7EH0 - chains C and D of the 9 polymer chains in the assembly; structure by X-ray diffraction, 2.81 A resolution.

# Chain C
Protein: DNA-directed RNA polymerase subunit beta
Organism: Thermus thermophilus HB8
Notes: EC 2.7.7.6
Reference sequence: Q8RQE9 (RPOB_THET8); residues 1-1119 here = UniProt positions 1-1119
Chain sequence (1119 residues; row label = number of the first residue in the row):
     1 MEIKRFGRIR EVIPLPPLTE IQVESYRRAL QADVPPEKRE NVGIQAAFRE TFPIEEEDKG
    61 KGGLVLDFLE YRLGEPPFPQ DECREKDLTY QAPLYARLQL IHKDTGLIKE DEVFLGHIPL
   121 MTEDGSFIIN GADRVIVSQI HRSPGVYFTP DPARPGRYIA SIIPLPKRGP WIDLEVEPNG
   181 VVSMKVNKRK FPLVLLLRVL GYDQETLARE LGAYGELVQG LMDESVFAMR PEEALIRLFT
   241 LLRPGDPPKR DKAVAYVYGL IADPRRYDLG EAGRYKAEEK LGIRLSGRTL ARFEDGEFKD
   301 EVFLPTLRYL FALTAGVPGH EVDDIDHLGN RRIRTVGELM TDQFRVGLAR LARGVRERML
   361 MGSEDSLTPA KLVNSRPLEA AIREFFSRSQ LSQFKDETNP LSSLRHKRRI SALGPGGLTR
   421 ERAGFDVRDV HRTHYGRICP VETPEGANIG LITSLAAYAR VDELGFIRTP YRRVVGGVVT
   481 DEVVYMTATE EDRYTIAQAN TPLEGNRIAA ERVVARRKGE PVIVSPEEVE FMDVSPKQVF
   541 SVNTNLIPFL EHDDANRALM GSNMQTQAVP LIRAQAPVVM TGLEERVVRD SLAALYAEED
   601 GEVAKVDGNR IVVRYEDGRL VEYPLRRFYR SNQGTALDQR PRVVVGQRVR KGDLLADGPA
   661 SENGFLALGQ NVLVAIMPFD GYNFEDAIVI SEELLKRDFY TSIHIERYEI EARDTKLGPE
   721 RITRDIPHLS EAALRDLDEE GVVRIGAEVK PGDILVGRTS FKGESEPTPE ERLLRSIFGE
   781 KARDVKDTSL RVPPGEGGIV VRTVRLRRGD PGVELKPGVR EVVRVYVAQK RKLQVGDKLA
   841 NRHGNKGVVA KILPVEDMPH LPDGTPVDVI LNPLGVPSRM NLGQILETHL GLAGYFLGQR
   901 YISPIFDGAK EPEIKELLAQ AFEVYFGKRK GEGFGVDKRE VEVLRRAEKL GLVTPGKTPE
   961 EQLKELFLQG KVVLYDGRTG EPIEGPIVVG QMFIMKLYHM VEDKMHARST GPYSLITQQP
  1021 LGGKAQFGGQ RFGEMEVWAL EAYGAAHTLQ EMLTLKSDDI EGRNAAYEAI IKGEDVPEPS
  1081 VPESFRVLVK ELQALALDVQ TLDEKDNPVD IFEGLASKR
Unresolved in the structure: 57-62, 1119

# Chain D
Protein: DNA-directed RNA polymerase subunit beta'
Organism: Thermus thermophilus HB8
Notes: EC 2.7.7.6
Reference sequence: Q8RQE8 (RPOC_THET8); numbering as in UniProt (aligned over 1-1524)
Chain sequence (1524 residues; each row starts with the number of its first residue):
     1 MKKEVRKVRI ALASPEKIRS WSYGEVEKPE TINYRTLKPE RDGLFDERIF GPIKDYECAC
    61 GKYKRQRFEG KVCERCGVEV TKSIVRRYRM GHIELATPAA HIWFVKDVPS KIGTLLDLSA
   121 TELEQVLYFS KYIVLDPKGA ILNGVPVEKR QLLTDEEYRE LRYGKQETYP LPPGVDALVK
   181 DGEEVVKGQE LAPGVVSRLD GVALYRFPRR VRVEYVKKER AGLRLPLAAW VEKEAYKPGE
   241 ILAELPEPYL FRAEEEGVVE LKELEEGAFL VLRREDEPVA TYFLPVGMTP LVVHGEIVEK
   301 GQPLAEAKGL LRMPRQVRAA QVEAEEEGET VYLTLFLEWT EPKDYRVQPH MNVVVPEGAR
   361 VEAGDKIVAA IDPEEEVIAE AEGVVHLHEP ASILVVKARV YPFEDDVEVS TGDRVAPGDV
   421 LADGGKVKSD VYGRVEVDLV RNVVRVVESY DIDARMGAEA IQQLLKELDL EALEKELLEE
   481 MKHPSRARRA KARKRLEVVR AFLDSGNRPE WMILEAVPVL PPDLRPMVQV DGGRFATSDL
   541 NDLYRRLINR NNRLKKLLAQ GAPEIIIRNE KRMLQEAVDA LLDNGRRGAP VTNPGSDRPL
   601 RSLTDILSGK QGRFRQNLLG KRVDYSGRSV IVVGPQLKLH QCGLPKRMAL ELFKPFLLKK
   661 MEEKGIAPNV KAARRMLERQ RDIKDEVWDA LEEVIHGKVV LLNRAPTLHR LGIQAFQPVL
   721 VEGQSIQLHP LVCEAFNADF DGDQMAVHVP LSSFAQAEAR IQMLSAHNLL SPASGEPLAK
   781 PSRDIILGLY YITQVRKEKK GAGLEFATPE EALAAHERGE VALNAPIKVA GRETSVGRLK
   841 YVFANPDEAL LAVAHGIVDL QDVVTVRYMG KRLETSPGRI LFARIVAEAV EDEKVAWELI
   901 QLDVPQEKNS LKDLVYQAFL RLGMEKTARL LDALKYYGFT FSTTSGITIG IDDAVIPEEK
   961 KQYLEEADRK LLQIEQAYEM GFLTDRERYD QILQLWTETT EKVTQAVFKN FEENYPFNPL
  1021 YVMAQSGARG NPQQIRQLCG LRGLMQKPSG ETFEVPVRSS FREGLTVLEY FISSHGARKG
  1081 GADTALRTAD SGYLTRKLVD VTHEIVVREA DCGTTNYISV PLFQPDEVTR SLRLRKRADI
  1141 EAGLYGRVLA REVEVLGVRL EEGRYLSMDD VHLLIKAAEA GEIQEVPVRS PLTCQTRYGV
  1201 CQKCYGYDLS MARPVSIGEA VGIVAAQSIG EPGTQLTMRT FHTGGVAGAA DITQGLPRVI
  1261 ELFEARRPKA KAVISEIDGV VRIEETEEKL SVFVESEGFS KEYKLPKEAR LLVKDGDYVE
  1321 AGQPLTRGAI DPHQLLEAKG PEAVERYLVE EIQKVYRAQG VKLHDKHIEI VVRQMMKYVE
  1381 VTDPGDSRLL EGQVLEKWDV EALNERLIAE GKTPVAWKPL LMGVTKSALS TKSWLSAASF
  1441 QNTTHVLTEA AIAGKKDELI GLKENVILGR LIPAGTGSDF VRFTQVVDQK TLKAIEEARK
  1501 EAVEAKERPA ARRGVKREQP GKQA
Unresolved in the structure: 1-2, 1238-1251, 1503-1524

# Chain C / chain D interface
Residue-residue contacts - 394 pairs, chain C then chain D:
  Phe-425(C) / Lys-1079(D)
  Phe-425(C) / Asp-1083(D)
  Phe-425(C) / Leu-1086(D)  hydrophobic
  Arg-428(C) / Arg-1078(D)  hydrogen bond (backbone-side chain)
  Arg-428(C) / Leu-1086(D)
  Asp-429(C) / Arg-1078(D)
  Asp-429(C) / Lys-1079(D)  salt bridge
  Val-430(C) / Pro-1048(D)
  Val-430(C) / Ser-1074(D)
  Val-430(C) / His-1075(D)  hydrogen bond (backbone-side chain)
  Val-430(C) / Arg-1078(D)
  His-431(C) / Phe-1071(D)
  His-431(C) / His-1075(D)
  Arg-432(C) / Phe-1071(D)
  Arg-432(C) / His-1075(D)
  Tyr-435(C) / Val-1067(D)
  Tyr-435(C) / Phe-1071(D)
  Pro-440(C) / Ser-1074(D)
  Pro-440(C) / Arg-1078(D)  hydrogen bond (backbone-side chain)
  Thr-443(C) / Arg-1078(D)
  Gly-446(C) / Ala-1085(D)
  Ile-449(C) / Arg-1078(D)
  Ile-449(C) / Gly-1081(D)
  Ile-449(C) / Ala-1082(D)
  Ile-449(C) / Ala-1085(D)  hydrophobic
  Gly-450(C) / Arg-1078(D)
  Gln-498(C) / Val-1067(D)
  Gln-498(C) / Leu-1068(D)
  Val-514(C) / Leu-1068(D)  hydrophobic
  Glu-520(C) / Lys-1047(D)  salt bridge
  Glu-520(C) / Phe-1053(D)
  Pro-521(C) / Leu-1068(D)  hydrophobic
  Pro-536(C) / Val-1067(D)  hydrophobic
  Val-539(C) / Val-1067(D)  hydrophobic
  Phe-540(C) / Tyr-1070(D)  hydrophobic
  Leu-550(C) / Tyr-1070(D)
  Glu-551(C) / Gly-1064(D)
  Glu-551(C) / Leu-1065(D)  hydrogen bond (backbone-backbone)
  His-552(C) / Phe-1061(D)  hydrogen bond (side chain-backbone)
  His-552(C) / Arg-1062(D)  hydrogen bond (side chain-backbone)
  His-552(C) / Glu-1063(D)
  His-552(C) / Gly-1064(D)
  Asp-553(C) / Phe-1061(D)
  Asp-553(C) / Tyr-1070(D)  hydrogen bond (backbone-side chain)
  Asp-554(C) / Arg-1042(D)  salt bridge
  Asp-554(C) / Phe-1061(D)
  Ala-555(C) / Tyr-1070(D)
  Ala-558(C) / Tyr-1070(D)
  Ile-676(C) / Ile-947(D)
  Ile-676(C) / Thr-948(D)  hydrogen bond (backbone-side chain)
  Met-677(C) / Thr-943(D)
  Met-677(C) / Ile-947(D)
  Pro-678(C) / Asp-784(D)
  Pro-678(C) / Ser-942(D)
  Pro-678(C) / Thr-943(D)
  Pro-678(C) / Ile-947(D)
  Phe-679(C) / Thr-943(D)
  Asp-680(C) / Pro-635(D)
  Asp-680(C) / Phe-939(D)
  Asp-680(C) / Thr-940(D)
  Asp-680(C) / Thr-943(D)  hydrogen bond (backbone-side chain)
  Gly-681(C) / Val-633(D)
  Gly-681(C) / Pro-635(D)
  Gly-681(C) / Phe-939(D)
  Tyr-682(C) / Val-633(D)
  Tyr-682(C) / Pro-635(D)
  Tyr-682(C) / Gln-636(D)
  Phe-684(C) / Pro-730(D)  hydrophobic
  Phe-684(C) / Cys-733(D)  hydrophobic
  Phe-684(C) / Phe-740(D)
  Phe-684(C) / Ser-782(D)
  Phe-684(C) / Asp-784(D)
  Phe-684(C) / Phe-939(D)  hydrophobic
  Glu-685(C) / Asp-739(D)
  Glu-685(C) / Phe-740(D)  hydrogen bond (backbone-backbone)
  Glu-685(C) / Arg-783(D)  salt bridge
  Glu-685(C) / Arg-1029(D)  salt bridge
  Asp-686(C) / Phe-740(D)
  Ala-687(C) / Val-633(D)  hydrophobic
  Ala-687(C) / Phe-740(D)  hydrophobic
  Arg-713(C) / Gln-529(D)
  Arg-713(C) / Gly-532(D)
  Arg-713(C) / Gly-533(D)
  Lys-716(C) / Arg-35(D)  hydrogen bond (side chain-backbone)
  Lys-716(C) / Leu-37(D)
  Ala-732(C) / Arg-679(D)
  Arg-735(C) / Arg-681(D)
  Glu-748(C) / Arg-681(D)  hydrogen bond (backbone-side chain)
  Lys-750(C) / Arg-681(D)
  Pro-751(C) / Arg-679(D)
  Pro-751(C) / Gln-680(D)  hydrogen bond (backbone-backbone)
  Asp-753(C) / Arg-679(D)  salt bridge
  Asp-753(C) / Arg-681(D)  salt bridge
  Glu-764(C) / Lys-54(D)  salt bridge
  Glu-766(C) / Lys-64(D)  salt bridge
  Gln-834(C) / Gln-724(D)  hydrogen bond
  Val-835(C) / Ser-725(D)  hydrogen bond (backbone-side chain)
  Gly-836(C) / Val-630(D)
  Gly-836(C) / Ser-725(D)  hydrogen bond (backbone-side chain)
  Lys-838(C) / Asp-741(D)  hydrogen bond (side chain-backbone)
  Lys-846(C) / Asp-741(D)
  Gly-847(C) / Phe-740(D)
  Val-848(C) / Ile-631(D)
  Val-848(C) / Val-632(D)  hydrophobic
  Val-848(C) / Phe-740(D)  hydrogen bond (backbone-backbone)
  Val-848(C) / Gly-742(D)
  Val-849(C) / Val-632(D)
  Ala-850(C) / Val-632(D)
  Ala-850(C) / Val-633(D)  hydrophobic
  Asn-872(C) / Asp-784(D)  hydrogen bond
  Pro-873(C) / Ile-947(D)
  Pro-873(C) / Ile-949(D)  hydrophobic
  Leu-874(C) / Arg-783(D)
  Leu-874(C) / Asp-784(D)
  Leu-874(C) / Met-1023(D)  hydrophobic
  Leu-874(C) / Ala-1028(D)  hydrophobic
  Leu-874(C) / Arg-1029(D)  hydrogen bond (backbone-side chain)
  Pro-877(C) / Leu-1020(D)  hydrophobic
  Pro-877(C) / Met-1023(D)  hydrophobic
  Pro-877(C) / Arg-1029(D)
  Ser-878(C) / Arg-1029(D)  hydrogen bond
  Ser-878(C) / Gln-1034(D)
  Arg-879(C) / Arg-1029(D)
  Met-880(C) / Gln-1034(D)
  Met-880(C) / Gln-1037(D)  hydrogen bond
  Met-880(C) / Leu-1038(D)  hydrophobic
  Leu-882(C) / Leu-1038(D)  hydrophobic
  Leu-882(C) / Arg-1062(D)
  Ile-885(C) / Ile-949(D)
  Ile-885(C) / Gly-950(D)
  Ile-885(C) / Ile-951(D)
  Leu-886(C) / Ile-951(D)  hydrophobic
  His-889(C) / Gly-950(D)
  His-889(C) / Ile-951(D)  hydrogen bond (side chain-backbone)
  Phe-906(C) / Leu-1065(D)
  Phe-906(C) / Thr-1066(D)
  Phe-906(C) / Val-1067(D)
  Phe-906(C) / Tyr-1070(D)  hydrophobic
  Glu-911(C) / Ile-951(D)
  Glu-911(C) / Arg-1062(D)  salt bridge
  Lys-915(C) / Asp-952(D)  salt bridge
  Arg-945(C) / Asp-859(D)  salt bridge
  Arg-946(C) / Tyr-791(D)  hydrogen bond
  Arg-946(C) / Arg-796(D)
  Arg-946(C) / Asp-859(D)  salt bridge
  Arg-946(C) / Gln-861(D)  hydrogen bond
  Lys-949(C) / Arg-796(D)
  Leu-950(C) / Tyr-1015(D)
  Leu-950(C) / Phe-1017(D)  hydrophobic
  Gln-969(C) / Asp-952(D)
  Lys-971(C) / Asp-953(D)  salt bridge
  Arg-978(C) / Thr-943(D)
  Ile-983(C) / Gly-946(D)
  Glu-984(C) / Tyr-791(D)  hydrogen bond
  Glu-984(C) / Thr-944(D)  hydrogen bond (backbone-backbone)
  Glu-984(C) / Ser-945(D)
  Gly-985(C) / Gly-946(D)
  Pro-986(C) / Thr-948(D)
  Ile-987(C) / Gly-946(D)
  Ile-987(C) / Ile-947(D)
  Ile-987(C) / Thr-948(D)
  Val-988(C) / Thr-948(D)  hydrogen bond (backbone-side chain)
  Val-988(C) / Ile-949(D)
  Val-988(C) / Gly-950(D)
  Val-1001(C) / Ser-629(D)
  Val-1001(C) / Gln-724(D)
  Val-1001(C) / Ser-725(D)
  Glu-1002(C) / Gln-724(D)
  Lys-1004(C) / Arg-628(D)
  Lys-1004(C) / Gln-744(D)
  Met-1005(C) / Arg-628(D)
  Met-1005(C) / Ser-629(D)
  Met-1005(C) / Met-648(D)  hydrophobic
  Met-1005(C) / Gln-724(D)
  His-1006(C) / Gly-627(D)
  His-1006(C) / Arg-628(D)  hydrogen bond (backbone-backbone)
  His-1006(C) / Met-648(D)
  Ala-1007(C) / Ser-626(D)
  Ala-1007(C) / Gly-627(D)
  Ala-1007(C) / Met-648(D)  hydrophobic
  Ala-1007(C) / Glu-651(D)
  Ala-1007(C) / Leu-652(D)  hydrophobic
  Arg-1008(C) / Asp-624(D)  salt bridge
  Arg-1008(C) / Tyr-625(D)  hydrogen bond (backbone-backbone)
  Arg-1008(C) / Ser-626(D)  hydrogen bond (backbone-backbone)
  Arg-1008(C) / Glu-651(D)
  Ser-1009(C) / Asp-624(D)
  Ser-1009(C) / Tyr-625(D)  hydrogen bond (backbone-backbone)
  Ser-1009(C) / Glu-651(D)  hydrogen bond
  Ser-1009(C) / Lys-654(D)
  Thr-1010(C) / Asp-624(D)
  Tyr-1013(C) / Asp-624(D)  hydrogen bond
  Leu-1015(C) / Arg-87(D)  hydrogen bond (backbone-side chain)
  Leu-1015(C) / Val-528(D)  hydrophobic
  Ile-1016(C) / Arg-87(D)  hydrogen bond (backbone-side chain)
  Ile-1016(C) / Leu-524(D)
  Ile-1016(C) / Pro-526(D)
  Thr-1017(C) / Arg-613(D)
  Thr-1017(C) / Asn-617(D)
  Gln-1018(C) / Arg-87(D)
  Gln-1019(C) / Asn-617(D)  hydrogen bond (side chain-backbone)
  Gln-1019(C) / Lys-621(D)
  Pro-1020(C) / Arg-622(D)
  Pro-1020(C) / Val-623(D)
  Pro-1020(C) / Asp-624(D)
  Leu-1021(C) / Arg-622(D)
  Gly-1022(C) / Arg-622(D)
  Phe-1027(C) / Glu-651(D)
  Gly-1029(C) / Arg-622(D)  hydrogen bond (backbone-side chain)
  Gly-1029(C) / Val-623(D)
  Gly-1029(C) / Ser-626(D)
  Gln-1030(C) / Arg-622(D)
  Gln-1030(C) / Val-623(D)  hydrogen bond (backbone-backbone)
  Gln-1030(C) / Ser-626(D)  hydrogen bond (backbone-side chain)
  Gln-1030(C) / Gly-627(D)
  Gln-1030(C) / Arg-628(D)  hydrogen bond
  Arg-1031(C) / Arg-615(D)  hydrogen bond (side chain-backbone)
  Arg-1031(C) / Gln-616(D)  hydrogen bond (side chain-backbone)
  Arg-1031(C) / Gly-620(D)
  Arg-1031(C) / Lys-621(D)
  Arg-1031(C) / Arg-622(D)
  Phe-1032(C) / Gly-620(D)
  Phe-1032(C) / Lys-621(D)  hydrogen bond (backbone-backbone)
  Phe-1032(C) / Ile-713(D)  hydrophobic
  Phe-1032(C) / His-748(D)
  Glu-1034(C) / Arg-615(D)  salt bridge
  Glu-1034(C) / Leu-619(D)
  Glu-1034(C) / Arg-1096(D)  salt bridge
  Met-1035(C) / Thr-707(D)
  Met-1035(C) / Leu-708(D)  hydrophobic
  Glu-1036(C) / Asn-703(D)
  Glu-1036(C) / Thr-707(D)  hydrogen bond
  Glu-1036(C) / Ile-713(D)
  Val-1037(C) / Leu-619(D)
  Trp-1038(C) / Arg-1096(D)
  Trp-1038(C) / Val-1099(D)
  Trp-1038(C) / Ile-1223(D)
  Trp-1038(C) / Gln-1227(D)
  Ala-1039(C) / Thr-707(D)
  Ala-1039(C) / Ile-713(D)  hydrophobic
  Ala-1039(C) / Gln-1227(D)
  Leu-1040(C) / Met-763(D)  hydrophobic
  Glu-1041(C) / Ala-1220(D)
  Glu-1041(C) / Ile-1223(D)
  Glu-1041(C) / Leu-1462(D)
  Glu-1041(C) / Val-1466(D)
  Glu-1041(C) / Ile-1472(D)
  Ala-1042(C) / Arg-710(D)  hydrogen bond (backbone-side chain)
  Ala-1042(C) / Ile-1223(D)  hydrophobic
  Ala-1042(C) / Val-1224(D)  hydrophobic
  Ala-1042(C) / Gln-1227(D)
  Tyr-1043(C) / Arg-710(D)  hydrogen bond (side chain-backbone)
  Tyr-1043(C) / Leu-711(D)
  Tyr-1043(C) / Ile-713(D)  hydrogen bond (side chain-backbone)
  Tyr-1043(C) / Gln-714(D)
  Tyr-1043(C) / Gln-762(D)  hydrogen bond (backbone-side chain)
  Tyr-1043(C) / Met-763(D)  hydrophobic
  Tyr-1043(C) / Asn-768(D)
  Gly-1044(C) / Glu-758(D)
  Gly-1044(C) / Gln-762(D)  hydrogen bond (backbone-side chain)
  Gly-1044(C) / Gly-1475(D)
  Gly-1044(C) / Thr-1476(D)  hydrogen bond (backbone-backbone)
  Ala-1045(C) / Glu-758(D)
  Ala-1045(C) / Gln-762(D)
  Ala-1045(C) / Met-763(D)  hydrophobic
  Ala-1046(C) / Glu-758(D)  hydrogen bond (backbone-side chain)
  Ala-1046(C) / Leu-1471(D)
  Ala-1046(C) / Ile-1472(D)  hydrophobic
  Ala-1046(C) / Ala-1474(D)
  Ala-1046(C) / Thr-1476(D)  hydrogen bond (backbone-side chain)
  Ala-1046(C) / Gly-1477(D)
  His-1047(C) / Phe-754(D)
  His-1047(C) / Glu-758(D)  salt bridge
  His-1047(C) / Leu-1471(D)
  His-1047(C) / Thr-1476(D)
  Thr-1048(C) / Leu-701(D)
  Thr-1048(C) / Ala-755(D)  hydrogen bond (side chain-backbone)
  Thr-1048(C) / Glu-758(D)  hydrogen bond (backbone-side chain)
  Leu-1049(C) / Ile-1472(D)  hydrophobic
  Gln-1050(C) / Gly-1469(D)  hydrogen bond (side chain-backbone)
  Gln-1050(C) / Arg-1470(D)
  Gln-1050(C) / Leu-1471(D)
  Glu-1051(C) / Pro-750(D)
  Glu-1051(C) / Leu-751(D)  hydrogen bond (side chain-backbone)
  Glu-1051(C) / Ser-752(D)  hydrogen bond (side chain-backbone)
  Glu-1051(C) / Ala-755(D)
  Met-1052(C) / Lys-621(D)
  Met-1052(C) / Val-623(D)
  Met-1052(C) / His-748(D)
  Leu-1053(C) / Lys-621(D)  hydrogen bond (backbone-side chain)
  Leu-1053(C) / Val-1466(D)
  Thr-1054(C) / Gly-1469(D)
  Lys-1056(C) / Val-623(D)
  Lys-1056(C) / Asp-624(D)  hydrogen bond (backbone-backbone)
  Lys-1056(C) / Val-749(D)  hydrogen bond (side chain-backbone)
  Lys-1056(C) / Pro-750(D)
  Lys-1056(C) / Leu-751(D)
  Ser-1057(C) / Lys-621(D)
  Ser-1057(C) / Arg-622(D)  hydrogen bond (side chain-backbone)
  Asp-1058(C) / Lys-621(D)  salt bridge
  Tyr-1067(C) / Tyr-625(D)
  Tyr-1067(C) / Pro-655(D)  hydrophobic
  Tyr-1067(C) / Leu-658(D)
  Tyr-1067(C) / Arg-674(D)  hydrogen bond
  Ile-1070(C) / Pro-655(D)  hydrophobic
  Ile-1070(C) / Phe-656(D)
  Ile-1070(C) / Lys-659(D)
  Ile-1071(C) / Pro-655(D)  hydrophobic
  Ile-1071(C) / Lys-659(D)
  Lys-1072(C) / Lys-659(D)
  Asp-1075(C) / Ser-753(D)  hydrogen bond
  Val-1076(C) / Ser-752(D)
  Pro-1082(C) / Lys-621(D)
  Pro-1082(C) / Leu-1468(D)
  Glu-1083(C) / Arg-87(D)  salt bridge
  Glu-1083(C) / Tyr-88(D)  hydrogen bond
  Ser-1084(C) / Leu-618(D)
  Phe-1085(C) / Leu-618(D)
  Phe-1085(C) / Ile-1467(D)
  Phe-1085(C) / Leu-1468(D)  hydrophobic
  Arg-1086(C) / Tyr-88(D)
  Val-1087(C) / Arg-87(D)
  Val-1087(C) / Leu-524(D)  hydrophobic
  Val-1087(C) / Arg-613(D)
  Leu-1088(C) / Leu-607(D)  hydrophobic
  Leu-1088(C) / Phe-614(D)  hydrophobic
  Lys-1090(C) / Arg-87(D)
  Lys-1090(C) / Tyr-88(D)  hydrogen bond (side chain-backbone)
  Lys-1090(C) / Met-90(D)
  Lys-1090(C) / Leu-520(D)
  Lys-1090(C) / Leu-524(D)
  Glu-1091(C) / Leu-520(D)
  Glu-1091(C) / Leu-603(D)
  Glu-1091(C) / Ile-606(D)
  Glu-1091(C) / Arg-613(D)  salt bridge
  Leu-1092(C) / Leu-607(D)  hydrophobic
  Leu-1092(C) / Leu-1447(D)  hydrophobic
  Gln-1093(C) / Trp-21(D)
  Gln-1093(C) / Met-90(D)
  Gln-1093(C) / Pro-518(D)
  Ala-1094(C) / Met-90(D)
  Ala-1094(C) / Leu-520(D)  hydrophobic
  Ala-1094(C) / Leu-582(D)
  Ala-1094(C) / Leu-603(D)
  Leu-1095(C) / His-101(D)  hydrogen bond (backbone-side chain)
  Leu-1095(C) / Trp-103(D)  hydrophobic
  Leu-1095(C) / Leu-582(D)  hydrophobic
  Leu-1095(C) / Leu-603(D)  hydrophobic
  Leu-1095(C) / Leu-607(D)  hydrophobic
  Ala-1096(C) / Ala-13(D)  hydrogen bond (backbone-backbone)
  Ala-1096(C) / Ile-18(D)  hydrophobic
  Ala-1096(C) / Leu-514(D)  hydrophobic
  Leu-1097(C) / Ala-11(D)
  Leu-1097(C) / Trp-21(D)
  Leu-1097(C) / Trp-103(D)  hydrophobic
  Leu-1097(C) / Ala-1451(D)  hydrophobic
  Asp-1098(C) / Arg-9(D)
  Asp-1098(C) / Ile-10(D)
  Asp-1098(C) / Ala-11(D)  hydrogen bond (backbone-backbone)
  Asp-1098(C) / Lys-17(D)  salt bridge
  Asp-1098(C) / Trp-21(D)
  Val-1099(C) / Val-8(D)  hydrophobic
  Val-1099(C) / Arg-9(D)
  Val-1099(C) / Ile-10(D)  hydrophobic
  Gln-1100(C) / Lys-7(D)
  Gln-1100(C) / Val-8(D)
  Gln-1100(C) / Arg-9(D)  hydrogen bond (backbone-backbone)
  Thr-1101(C) / Val-5(D)
  Thr-1101(C) / Lys-7(D)
  Thr-1101(C) / Val-8(D)
  Leu-1102(C) / Val-5(D)
  Leu-1102(C) / Arg-6(D)  hydrogen bond (backbone-backbone)
  Leu-1102(C) / Lys-7(D)  hydrogen bond (backbone-backbone)
  Leu-1102(C) / Arg-9(D)
  Asp-1103(C) / Glu-4(D)
  Asp-1103(C) / Arg-6(D)
  Glu-1104(C) / Arg-6(D)
  Glu-1104(C) / Lys-7(D)
  Asp-1106(C) / Lys-7(D)  salt bridge
  Asp-1106(C) / Lys-1456(D)  salt bridge
  Val-1109(C) / Val-5(D)  hydrophobic
  Phe-1112(C) / Tyr-88(D)  hydrophobic
  Leu-1115(C) / Tyr-23(D)
  Leu-1115(C) / Lys-82(D)
  Leu-1115(C) / Ile-84(D)  hydrophobic
  Leu-1115(C) / Val-85(D)  hydrophobic
  Leu-1115(C) / Arg-89(D)  hydrogen bond (backbone-side chain)
  Ala-1116(C) / Tyr-23(D)
  Ala-1116(C) / Tyr-88(D)  hydrophobic
  Ser-1117(C) / Tyr-23(D)  hydrogen bond (backbone-side chain)
  Lys-1118(C) / Arg-19(D)
  Lys-1118(C) / Ser-20(D)  hydrogen bond (side chain-backbone)
  Lys-1118(C) / Ser-22(D)  hydrogen bond (side chain-backbone)
  Lys-1118(C) / Tyr-23(D)
Interface residues without a listed pair, chain C (182 interface residues in all): Ala-423, His-434, Cys-439, Val-441, Ala-515, Arg-516, Asn-556, Asn-683, Ala-733, Gly-752, Val-876, Gly-951, Asp-976, Gly-1011, Gly-1033, Ile-1060, Gly-1073
Interface residues without a listed pair, chain D (201 interface residues in all): Lys-3, Leu-12, Glu-57, Pro-521, Asp-523, Tyr-544, Thr-604, Pro-645, Arg-647, Val-670, Glu-678, His-709, Ala-746, Leu-787, Glu-798, Ile-1035, Val-1055, Ile-1072, Ala-1077, Thr-1095, Trp-1434

# In short
182 residues of chain C and 201 residues of chain D are in contact; the contacts include 76 hydrogen bonds and
24 salt bridges. Polar pairs include Asp-429(C)/Lys-1079(D), Glu-520(C)/Lys-1047(D) and
Asp-554(C)/Arg-1042(D).
Chain C is DNA-directed RNA polymerase subunit beta and chain D is DNA-directed RNA polymerase subunit beta',
both from Thermus thermophilus HB8; the structure, Thermus thermophilus RNA polymerase transcription
initiation complex containing a template-strand purine at position TSS-2, UpA RNA ..., was determined by X-ray
diffraction together with 7EH1 and 7EH2 from the same study.
